7TVE - chains A and D of the 7 polymer chains in the assembly; structure by electron microscopy, 3.80 A resolution.

# Chain A
Molecule: 68-nt DNA strand
Sequence (68 nucleotides; numbered 1 to 68; the number before each row is that of its first residue):
     1 AAAAAAAAAA AAAAAAAAAA AAAAAAAAAA AAAAAAAAAA AAAAAAAAAA AAAAAAAAAA
    61 AAAAAAAA
Disordered / not traced: 28-68

# Chain D
Molecule: Structural maintenance of chromosomes protein 6
From: Saccharomyces cerevisiae W303
UniProt: Q12749 (SMC6_YEAST); residue numbers follow UniProt; this construct covers 1-1114
Chain sequence (1157 residues; row label = number of the first residue in the row):
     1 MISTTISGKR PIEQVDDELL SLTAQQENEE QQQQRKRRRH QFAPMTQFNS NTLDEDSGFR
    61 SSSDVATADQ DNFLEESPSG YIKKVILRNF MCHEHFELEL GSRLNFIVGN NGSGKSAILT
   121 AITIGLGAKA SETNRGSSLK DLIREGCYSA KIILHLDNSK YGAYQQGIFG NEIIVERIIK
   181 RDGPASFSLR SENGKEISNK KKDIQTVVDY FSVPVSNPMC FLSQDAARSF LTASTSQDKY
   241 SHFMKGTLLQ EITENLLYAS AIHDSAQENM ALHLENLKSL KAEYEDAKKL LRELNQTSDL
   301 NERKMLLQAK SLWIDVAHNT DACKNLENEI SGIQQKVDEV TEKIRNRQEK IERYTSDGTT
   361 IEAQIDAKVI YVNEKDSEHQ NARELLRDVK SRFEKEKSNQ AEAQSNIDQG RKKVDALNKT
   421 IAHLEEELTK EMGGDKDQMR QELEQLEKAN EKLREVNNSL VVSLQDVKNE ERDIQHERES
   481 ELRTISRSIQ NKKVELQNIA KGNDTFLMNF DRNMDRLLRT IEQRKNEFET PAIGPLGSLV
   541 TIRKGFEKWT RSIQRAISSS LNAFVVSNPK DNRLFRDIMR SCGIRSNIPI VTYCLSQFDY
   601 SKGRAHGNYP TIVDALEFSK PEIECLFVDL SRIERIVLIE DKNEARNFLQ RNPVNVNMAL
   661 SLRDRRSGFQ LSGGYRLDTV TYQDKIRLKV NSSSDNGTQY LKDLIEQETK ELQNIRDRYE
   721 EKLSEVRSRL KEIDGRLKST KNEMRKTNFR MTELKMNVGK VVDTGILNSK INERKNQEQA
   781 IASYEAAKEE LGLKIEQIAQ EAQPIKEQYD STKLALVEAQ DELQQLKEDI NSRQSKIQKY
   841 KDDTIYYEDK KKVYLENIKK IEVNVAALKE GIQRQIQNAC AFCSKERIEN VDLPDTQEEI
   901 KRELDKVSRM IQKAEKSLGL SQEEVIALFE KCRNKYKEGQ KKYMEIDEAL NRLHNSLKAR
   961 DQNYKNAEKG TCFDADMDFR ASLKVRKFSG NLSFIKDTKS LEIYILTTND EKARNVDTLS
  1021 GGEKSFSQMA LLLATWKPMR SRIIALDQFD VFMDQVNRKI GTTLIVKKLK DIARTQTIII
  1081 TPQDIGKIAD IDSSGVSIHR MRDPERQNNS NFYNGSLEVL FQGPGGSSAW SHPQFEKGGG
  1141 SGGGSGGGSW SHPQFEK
Disordered / not traced: 1-74, 313-894, 1102-1157
Differences from the reference sequence: engineered mutation Gln1048 (Glu in Q12749); expression tag (1115-1157)
Ligand contacts: ATP (adenosine-5'-triphosphate): Thr1007, Arg1014, Thr1018, Leu1019, Ser1020, Gly1021, Gly1022, Glu1023
Curated features (UniProtKB/Swiss-Prot):
  - motif: Arg35 to Arg39 (Nuclear localization signal)
  - binding site (ATP): Gly109 to Ser116
Reported in the primary citation:
  - binding site for the 68-nt DNA strand (chain A): Lys129, Lys140, Arg177, Lys200, Lys201, Lys202
  - mutagenesis - K129A/K140A/R177A/K200A/K201A/K202A: abolished growth

# Chain A / chain D interface
Pairs across the interface - 9 pairs, chain A then chain D:
  DA16(A) - Lys129(D)  sugar contact
  DA16(A) - Ser137(D)  phosphate contact
  DA16(A) - Ser138(D)  phosphate contact
  DA16(A) - Leu139(D)  phosphate contact
  DA16(A) - Lys140(D)  salt bridge to the phosphate
  DA17(A) - Arg177(D)  salt bridge to the phosphate
  DA18(A) - Phe187(D)  phosphate contact
  DA18(A) - Lys201(D)  phosphate contact
  DA19(A) - Lys200(D)  salt bridge to the phosphate
Other interface residues (no listed pair), chain D (11 interface residues in all): Ala185, Lys202

# Overview
4 residues of chain A face 11 of chain D across their interface; the contacts include 3 salt bridges. Polar
contacts include DA16(A)-Lys140(D), DA17(A)-Arg177(D) and DA19(A)-Lys200(D). Chain D binds ATP. The paper
reports a binding site for the 68-nt DNA strand (chain A) at Lys129(D), Lys140(D) and Arg177(D) among others;
K129A/K140A/R177A/K200A/K201A/K202A of chain D abolish growth.
Chain A is a 68-nt DNA strand and chain D is Structural maintenance of chromosomes protein 6 (Saccharomyces
cerevisiae W303); the structure, ATP and DNA bound SMC5/6 core complex, was determined by electron microscopy.
